PDB entry 8AFW | electron microscopy, 3.80 A resolution | chains A and D of the 4 polymer chains in the assembly

[Chain A (and D)]
Protein: Autophagy-related protein 18
From: Saccharomyces cerevisiae
Notes: chain D of this document is another copy of the same molecule, construct and numbering; everything in this record applies to it too
UniProtKB: P43601 (ATG18_YEAST); residues 1-500 here = UniProt positions 1-500
Amino-acid sequence (500 residues; each row starts with the number of its first residue):
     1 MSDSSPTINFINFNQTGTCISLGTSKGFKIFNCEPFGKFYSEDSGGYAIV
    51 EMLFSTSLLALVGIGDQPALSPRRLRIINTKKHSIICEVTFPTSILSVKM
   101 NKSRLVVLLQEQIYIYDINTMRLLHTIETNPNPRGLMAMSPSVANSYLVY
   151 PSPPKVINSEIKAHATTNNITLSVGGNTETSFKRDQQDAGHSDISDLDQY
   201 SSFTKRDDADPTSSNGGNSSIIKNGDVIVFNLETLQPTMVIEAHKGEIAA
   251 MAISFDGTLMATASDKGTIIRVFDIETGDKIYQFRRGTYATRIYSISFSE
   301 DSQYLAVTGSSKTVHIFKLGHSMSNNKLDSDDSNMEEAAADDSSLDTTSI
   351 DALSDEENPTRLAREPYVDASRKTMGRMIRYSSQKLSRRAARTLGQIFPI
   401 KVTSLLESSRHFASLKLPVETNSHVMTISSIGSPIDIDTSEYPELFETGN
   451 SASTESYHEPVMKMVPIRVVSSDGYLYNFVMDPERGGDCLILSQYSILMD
Disordered / not traced: 1-4, 65-74, 157-221, 322-408, 446-457, 500 (chain D: 1-4, 65-74, 156-222, 321-408, 448-458, 500)
Swiss-Prot annotation at these positions:
  - motif: F284 to T288 (L/FRRG motif)
  - modified residue: S354 (Phosphoserine)
From the paper describing this entry:
  - self-association interface (contacts with another copy of this molecule): R285, R286

[Interface between chain A and chain D]
Pairs across the interface (21):
  F36(A) - D265(D)
  E420(A) - N422(D)
  E420(A) - H424(D)  salt bridge
  T421(A) - H424(D)
  I435(A) - Y289(D)  hydrophobic
  I437(A) - Y289(D)  hydrophobic
  D438(A) - T288(D)  hydrogen bond (backbone-side chain)
  E441(A) - T288(D)
  E441(A) - H315(D)  salt bridge
  Y442(A) - T288(D)
  Y442(A) - Y289(D)  hydrophobic
  Y442(A) - T291(D)
  P466(A) - Y289(D)
  Y475(A) - H424(D)
  Y477(A) - H424(D)
  L492(A) - Y289(D)  hydrophobic
  S493(A) - A290(D)
  S493(A) - S310(D)
  Q494(A) - H424(D)  hydrogen bond
  Y495(A) - A290(D)  hydrogen bond (side chain-backbone)
  Y495(A) - R292(D)
Other interface residues (no listed pair), chain A (18 interface residues in all): P418, S440, N478
Other interface residues (no listed pair), chain D (16 interface residues in all): Y294, S311, T313, R410, T421, S423

[Summary]
18 residues of chain A face 16 of chain D across their interface; the contacts include 3 hydrogen bonds and 2
salt bridges. Among the polar pairs are E420(A)-H424(D), E441(A)-H315(D) and D438(A)-T288(D). The paper
reports a self-association interface involving R285(A) and R286(A).
Both chains are Autophagy-related protein 18 (Saccharomyces cerevisiae). Entry 8AFW (Tube assembly of
Atg18-WT) was determined by electron microscopy together with 8AFX, 8AFQ and 8AFY from the same study.
